Entry 5GKA (electron microscopy, 3.70 A resolution); this record covers chains A and C of the 3 polymer chains in the assembly.

Chain A:
Protein: capsid protein VP1
Source organism: Aichi virus (strain Human/A846/88/1989)
Chain sequence (253 residues; row label = number of the first residue in the row):
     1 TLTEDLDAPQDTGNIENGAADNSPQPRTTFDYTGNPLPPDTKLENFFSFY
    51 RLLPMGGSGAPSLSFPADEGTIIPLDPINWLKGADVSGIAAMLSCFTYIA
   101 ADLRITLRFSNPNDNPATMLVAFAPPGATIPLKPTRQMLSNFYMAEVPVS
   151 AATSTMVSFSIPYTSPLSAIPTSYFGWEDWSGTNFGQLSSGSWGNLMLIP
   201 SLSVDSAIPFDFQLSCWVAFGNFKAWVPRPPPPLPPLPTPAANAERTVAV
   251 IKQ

Chain C:
Protein: Genome polyprotein
Source organism: Aichi virus (strain Human/A846/88/1989)
Chain sequence (222 residues; numbered 2 to 223; the number before each row is that of its first residue):
     2 HWKTRAVPGAGTFGSAVAGQELPLCGVRAYYPPNAYIPAQVRDWLEFAHR
    52 PGLMATVPWTMADEPAERLGIFPVSPSAIAGTGAPISYVISLFSQWRGEL
   102 AAHLLFTGSAQHYGRLVVCYTPAAPQPPSTMQEAMRGTYTVWDVNAASTL
   152 EFTIPFISNSYWKTVDVNNPDALLSTTGYVSIWVQNPLVGPHTAPASALV
   202 QAFISAGESFNVRLMQNPALTS

Interface between chain A and chain C:
Residue-residue contacts (49):
  Pro-125(A) with Ser-95(C), hydrogen bond (backbone-side chain); Leu-215(C), hydrophobic; Met-216(C)
  Pro-126(A) with Gln-96(C), hydrogen bond (backbone-side chain)
  Gly-127(A) with Ser-95(C), hydrogen bond (backbone-side chain); Thr-165(C); Val-166(C)
  Ala-128(A) with Ser-95(C); Gln-217(C)
  Thr-129(A) with Val-168(C); Gln-217(C); Ala-220(C); Ser-223(C), hydrogen bond
  Ile-130(A) with Asn-169(C)
  Pro-131(A) with Ser-223(C)
  Met-138(A) with Asn-218(C), hydrogen bond (backbone-side chain)
  Asn-141(A) with Met-216(C); Asn-218(C)
  Phe-142(A) with Met-216(C); Gln-217(C); Asn-218(C)
  Tyr-143(A) with Ser-16(C)
  Met-144(A) with Gly-15(C); Ser-16(C), hydrogen bond (backbone-side chain)
  Ala-145(A) with Phe-14(C)
  Glu-146(A) with Thr-13(C); Phe-14(C), hydrogen bond (backbone-backbone)
  Pro-148(A) with Gly-12(C)
  Met-156(A) with Pro-9(C)
  Val-157(A) with Thr-13(C)
  Thr-164(A) with Gln-96(C), hydrogen bond (backbone-side chain); Arg-214(C), hydrogen bond (backbone-side chain); Leu-215(C)
  Pro-166(A) with Gln-96(C); Ser-161(C); Tyr-162(C); Trp-163(C), hydrophobic
  Ser-168(A) with Tyr-162(C)
  Glu-178(A) with Leu-174(C), hydrogen bond (backbone-backbone)
  Asp-179(A) with Asn-170(C), hydrogen bond; Asp-172(C); Ala-173(C)
  Trp-180(A) with Ala-124(C), hydrophobic; Asp-172(C); Leu-174(C)
  Ser-181(A) with Asp-172(C), hydrogen bond
  Gly-182(A) with Asp-172(C)
  Ser-190(A) with Thr-165(C); Leu-175(C)
Also at the interface, not in a pair above, chain A (32 interface residues in all): Val-147, Ser-165, Leu-167, Tyr-174, Asn-184, Leu-188
Also at the interface, not in a pair above, chain C (32 interface residues in all): Pro-126, Asp-167, Thr-177, Thr-222

In short:
Chain A and chain C each contribute 32 residues to their interface; the contacts include 12 hydrogen bonds.
Polar contacts include Pro-125(A)/Ser-95(C), Pro-126(A)/Gln-96(C) and Gly-127(A)/Ser-95(C).
Here chain A is capsid protein VP1 and chain C is Genome polyprotein, both from Aichi virus (strain
Human/A846/88/1989). Entry 5GKA (cryo-EM structure of human Aichi virus) was determined by electron
microscopy.
